PDB entry 2XZ9 | X-ray diffraction, 1.68 A resolution | chains A and B

Chain A (and B):
Name: Phosphoenolpyruvate-protein kinase (pts system ei component in bacteria)
Organism: Thermoanaerobacter tengcongensis
Notes: EC 2.7.3.9; chain B of this document is another copy of the same molecule, construct and numbering; everything in this record applies to it too
Reference sequence: Q8R7R4 (Q8R7R4_THETN); numbering as in UniProt (aligned over 251-573)
Amino-acid sequence (324 residues; row label = number of the first residue in the row):
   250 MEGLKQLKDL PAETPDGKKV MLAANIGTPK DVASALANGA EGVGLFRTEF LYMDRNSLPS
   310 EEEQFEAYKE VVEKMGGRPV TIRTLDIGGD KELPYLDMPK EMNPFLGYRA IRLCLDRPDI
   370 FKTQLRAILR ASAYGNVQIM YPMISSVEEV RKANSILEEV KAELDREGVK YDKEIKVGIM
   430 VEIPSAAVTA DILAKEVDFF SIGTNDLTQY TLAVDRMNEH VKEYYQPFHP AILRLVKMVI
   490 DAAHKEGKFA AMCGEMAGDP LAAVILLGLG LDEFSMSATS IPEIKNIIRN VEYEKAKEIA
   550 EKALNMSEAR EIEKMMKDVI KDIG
Disordered / not traced: 250-255, 573 (chain B: 250-255, 572-573)
Construct notes: expression tag (250)
Metal / ion sites: Mg2+: Glu431, Asp455 (together with pyruvic acid)
Residues lining bound ligands: pyruvic acid (PYR): Leu294, Arg332, Asp335, Met429, Glu431, Gly452, Thr453, Asn454, Asp455, Cys502, Gly503

How chain A and chain B interact:
Pairs across the interface (93):
  Asp339(A) with Met351(B)
  Pro348(A) with His469(B)
  Glu350(A) with Asn467(B), hydrogen bond
  Met351(A) with Asp339(B); Met351(B); Pro353(B); Phe354(B), hydrophobic
  Asn352(A) with Asn352(B); Pro353(B); Phe354(B), hydrogen bond (side chain-backbone); Asp464(B), hydrogen bond
  Pro353(A) with Met351(B); Asn352(B)
  Phe354(A) with Met351(B), hydrophobic; Asn352(B), hydrogen bond (backbone-side chain); Leu355(B), hydrophobic
  Leu355(A) with Ala462(B); Val463(B); Asp464(B), hydrogen bond (backbone-backbone); Val470(B)
  Gly356(A) with Asn467(B); Val470(B)
  Tyr357(A) with His469(B); Val470(B), hydrophobic
  Arg361(A) with Leu461(B), hydrogen bond (side chain-backbone); Ala462(B), hydrogen bond (side chain-backbone); Val470(B); Tyr473(B)
  Met392(A) with Ala462(B)
  Ser394(A) with His478(B), hydrogen bond (backbone-side chain)
  Ser395(A) with His478(B)
  Glu397(A) with Glu557(B); Ala558(B)
  Glu398(A) with Tyr473(B)
  Arg400(A) with Glu557(B), salt bridge
  Ile432(A) with Thr460(B); Leu461(B); Ala462(B)
  Pro433(A) with Tyr459(B); Thr460(B)
  Ser434(A) with Thr460(B), hydrogen bond (backbone-backbone); Leu461(B); His478(B); Ala480(B)
  Val437(A) with Ala480(B), hydrophobic; Arg483(B), hydrogen bond (backbone-side chain)
  Thr438(A) with His478(B); Ala480(B); Arg483(B)
  Asp440(A) with Arg483(B), salt bridge
  Ile441(A) with Arg483(B); Ser556(B)
  Tyr459(A) with Pro433(B); Ala462(B), hydrophobic
  Thr460(A) with Ile432(B); Pro433(B); Ser434(B), hydrogen bond (backbone-backbone)
  Leu461(A) with Arg361(B), hydrogen bond (backbone-side chain); Ile432(B); Ser434(B)
  Ala462(A) with Leu355(B), hydrophobic; Arg361(B), hydrogen bond (backbone-side chain); Ile432(B); Tyr459(B), hydrophobic
  Val463(A) with Leu355(B); Arg361(B)
  Asp464(A) with Asn352(B), hydrogen bond; Leu355(B), hydrogen bond (backbone-backbone)
  Asn467(A) with Glu350(B), hydrogen bond; Gly356(B)
  His469(A) with Pro348(B); Tyr357(B)
  Val470(A) with Leu355(B); Gly356(B); Tyr357(B), hydrophobic; Arg361(B)
  Tyr473(A) with Arg361(B); Glu398(B)
  His478(A) with Ser394(B), hydrogen bond (side chain-backbone); Ser395(B); Ser434(B); Thr438(B)
  Ala480(A) with Ser434(B); Val437(B), hydrophobic; Thr438(B)
  Arg483(A) with Val437(B), hydrogen bond (side chain-backbone); Thr438(B); Asp440(B), salt bridge; Ile441(B)
  Ser556(A) with Ile441(B)
  Glu557(A) with Glu397(B); Arg400(B), salt bridge
  Ala558(A) with Glu397(B)
Also at the interface, not in a pair above, chain A (47 interface residues in all): Leu364, Val396, Gln458, Pro479, Leu484, Met555, Arg559
Also at the interface, not in a pair above, chain B (45 interface residues in all): Leu364, Val396, Gln458, Pro479, Leu484, Met555

In short:
47 residues of chain A face 45 of chain B across their interface; the contacts include 18 hydrogen bonds and 4
salt bridges. Polar pairs include Arg400(A)-Glu557(B), Asp440(A)-Arg483(B) and Glu350(A)-Asn467(B). Chain A
binds pyruvic acid. Glu431(A) and Asp455(A) form the Mg2+ site.
Both chains are Phosphoenolpyruvate-protein kinase (pts system ei component in bacteria) (Thermoanaerobacter
tengcongensis). Entry 2XZ9 (Crystal structure from the phosphoenolpyruvate-binding domain of enzyme I in
complex with pyruvate from the thermoanaerobacter ...) was determined by X-ray diffraction, deposited together
with 2XZ7.
